PDB entry 6CP7 | electron microscopy, 4.10 A resolution (low resolution: residue-level contacts below are approximate; hydrogen-bond / salt-bridge calls are withheld) | chains T and X of the 16 polymer chains in the assembly

[Chain T]
Protein: ATP synthase subunit 9, mitochondrial
From: Saccharomyces cerevisiae (strain ATCC 204508 / S288c)
UniProt: P61829 (ATP9_YEAST); residue numbers follow UniProt; this construct covers 1-76
Chain sequence (76 residues; each row starts with the number of its first residue):
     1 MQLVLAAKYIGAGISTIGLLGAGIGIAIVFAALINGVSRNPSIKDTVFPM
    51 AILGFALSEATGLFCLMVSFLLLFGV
Unresolved in the structure: 75-76
Modified / non-standard residues: Met1 (N-formylmethionine; FME)
Curated features (UniProtKB/Swiss-Prot):
  - site: Glu59 (Reversibly protonated during proton transport)
  - modified residue: Met1 (N-formylmethionine)
  - natural variant: Thr46 (T46L: In strain: DS400/A3 and KL14-4A), Leu53 (L53F: In strain: DS400/A3, DS401 and 1 more), Leu57 (L57V: In oligomycin-resistant mutant and cross-resistance to venturicidin), Cys65 (C65S: In oligomycin-resistant mutant)

[Chain X]
Protein: ATP synthase subunit a
From: Saccharomyces cerevisiae (strain ATCC 204508 / S288c)
UniProt: P00854 (ATP6_YEAST); residues 1-249 here correspond to UniProt positions 11-259 (UniProt number = residue number + 10)
Chain sequence (249 residues; each row starts with the number of its first residue):
     1 SPLDQFEIRTLFGLQSSFIDLSCLNLTTFSLYTIIVLLVITSLYTLTNNN
    51 NKIIGSRWLISQEAIYDTIMNMTKGQIGGKNWGLYFPMIFTLFMFIFIAN
   101 LISMIPYSFALSAHLVFIISLSIVIWLGNTILGLYKHGWVFFSLFVPAGT
   151 PLPLVPLLVIIETLSYFARAISLGLRLGSNILAGHLLMVILAGLTFNFML
   201 INLFTLVFGFVPLAMILAIMMLEFAIGIIQGYVWAILTASYLKDAVYLH
Unresolved in the structure: 1-25
What the authors report for this chain:
  - mutagenesis - I161M, S165C, S165T, S165Y, L222F: increased growth (citing earlier work)

[How chain T and chain X interact]
Contacting residue pairs (13):
  Phe48(T) - Gln76(X)
  Pro49(T) - Lys243(X)
  Ile52(T) - Ser240(X)
  Phe55(T) - Arg176(X)
  Phe55(T) - Leu237(X)
  Leu57(T) - Glu162(X)
  Glu59(T) - Arg176(X)
  Ala60(T) - Ser165(X)
  Leu63(T) - Ala168(X)
  Leu63(T) - Ile171(X)
  Leu63(T) - Ser172(X)
  Phe64(T) - Leu164(X)
  Leu66(T) - Leu175(X)
Interface residues without a listed pair, chain T (13 interface residues in all): Asp45, Ala56, Phe70
Interface residues without a listed pair, chain X (14 interface residues in all): Gly75, Arg169

[In short]
The interface between chain T and chain X involves 13 residues on one side and 14 on the other. From the
paper: I161M, S165C and S165T of chain X, among others, increase growth; 5 substitutions were tested in all.
Chain T is ATP synthase subunit 9, mitochondrial and chain X is ATP synthase subunit a, both from
Saccharomyces cerevisiae (strain ATCC 204508 / S288c); the structure, Monomer yeast ATP synthase Fo
reconstituted in nanodisc generated from masked refinement, was determined by electron microscopy (same
publication as 6CP3, 6CP5 and 6CP6).
